Entry 7CN6 (X-ray diffraction, 1.60 A resolution); this record covers chain A.

# Chain A
Name: Protein spackle
Source organism: Enterobacteria phage T4
UniProtKB: P39230 (SPAC_BPT4); residue numbers follow UniProt; this construct covers 23-97
Chain sequence (75 residues; numbered 23 to 97; the number before each row is that of its first residue):
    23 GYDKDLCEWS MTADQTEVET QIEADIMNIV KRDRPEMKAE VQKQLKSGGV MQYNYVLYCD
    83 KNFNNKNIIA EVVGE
Modified positions: Mse-33, Mse-49, Mse-59, Mse-73 (selenomethionine; parent Met)
Bound ions: Ca2+ near Val-94 (its only coordinating residue here)
Reported in the primary citation:
  - Ca2+ coordination: Val-94
  - contacts within the chain: Cys-29/Cys-81

# Summary
From the paper: Ca2+ coordination by Val-94; contacts within the chain involving Cys-29 and Cys-81.
Chain A is Protein spackle (Enterobacteria phage T4); the structure, T4 phage spackle protein gp61.3, was
determined by X-ray diffraction, deposited together with 7CN7.
